PDB entry 8XYD | electron microscopy, 2.90 A resolution | chains D and E of the 5 polymer chains in the assembly

== Chain D ==
Name: Guanine nucleotide-binding protein G(i) subunit alpha-1
From: Homo sapiens
UniProt: P63096 (GNAI1_HUMAN); numbering as in UniProt (aligned over 2-354)
Sequence (353 residues; each row starts with the number of its first residue):
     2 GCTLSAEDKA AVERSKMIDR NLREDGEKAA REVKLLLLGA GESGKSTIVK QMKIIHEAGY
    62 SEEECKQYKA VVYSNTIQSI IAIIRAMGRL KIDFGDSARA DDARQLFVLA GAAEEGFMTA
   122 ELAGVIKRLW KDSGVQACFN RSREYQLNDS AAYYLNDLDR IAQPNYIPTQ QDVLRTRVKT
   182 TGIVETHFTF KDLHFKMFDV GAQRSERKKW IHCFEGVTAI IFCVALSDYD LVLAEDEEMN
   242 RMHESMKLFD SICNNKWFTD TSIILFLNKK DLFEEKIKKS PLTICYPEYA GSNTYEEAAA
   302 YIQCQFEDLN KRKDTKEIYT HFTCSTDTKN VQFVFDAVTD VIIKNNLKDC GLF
Disordered / not traced: 2-4, 56-181, 234-240
Sequence notes: engineered mutation Ala203 (Gly in P63096), Ser326 (Ala in P63096)
Swiss-Prot annotation at these positions:
  - region: Lys35 to Thr48 (G1 motif), Asp173 to Thr181 (G2 motif), Phe196 to Gly202, Gln204, Arg205 (G3 motif), Ile265 to Asp272 (G4 motif), Thr324, Cys325, Thr327 to Thr329 (G5 motif)
  - binding site (GTP): Glu43 to Thr48, Ser151, Leu175 to Thr181, Asp200 to Gly202, Gln204, Asn269 to Asp272
  - binding site (Mg(2+)): Ser47, Thr181
  - modified residue: Arg178 (ADP-ribosylarginine), Gln204 (Deamidated glutamine), Cys351 (ADP-ribosylcysteine)
  - lipidation: Gly2 (N-myristoyl glycine), Cys3 (S-palmitoyl cysteine)
  - natural variant: Gly40 (G40C: In NEDHISB; G40R: In NEDHISB), Gly45 (G45D: In NEDHISB), Thr48 (T48I: In NEDHISB; T48K: In NEDHISB), Gln52 (Q52P: In NEDHISB), Ser75 (deletion: In NEDHISB; uncertain significance), Gln172 (deletion: In NEDHISB), Asp173 (D173V: In NEDHISB), Glu186 to Phe189 (deletion: In NEDHISB; uncertain significance), Cys224 (C224Y: In NEDHISB), Lys270 (K270N: In NEDHISB; K270R: In NEDHISB), Asp272 (D272G: In NEDHISB), Val332 (V332E: In NEDHISB; uncertain significance)
  - mutagenesis: Gly42 (G42R: Abolishes switch to an activated conformation and dissociation from beta and gamma subunits upon GTP binding. Abolishes interaction with RGS family members), Glu116 (E116L: Enhances interaction (inactive GDP-bound) with RGS14), Gln147 (Q147L: Enhances interaction (inactive GDP-bound) with RGS14), Glu245 (E245L: Enhances interaction (inactive GDP-bound) with RGS14)

== Chain E ==
Name: scFv16
From: Mus musculus
Notes: antibody fragment or engineered binder
Sequence (247 residues; each row starts with the number of its first residue; note: 14 numbers in that range are skipped by the numbering (no residue carries them; nothing is unmodelled there); a row labelled like 121A-121O holds insertion residues (121A, then the next letters in order)):
     2 VQLVESGGGL VQPGGSRKLS CSASGFAFSS FGMHWVRQAP EKGLEWVAYI SSGSGTIYYA
    62 DTVKGRFTIS RDDPKNTLFL QMTSLRSEDT AMYYCVRSIY YYGSSPFDFW GQGTTLTVSA
121A-121O GGGGSGGGGSGGGGS
   136 ADIVMTQATS SVPVTPGESV SISCRSSKSL LHSNGNTYLY WFLQRPGQSP QLLIYRMSNL
   196 ASGVPDRFSG SGSGTAFTLT ISRLEAEDVG VYYCMQHLEY PLTFGAGTKL EL
Disordered / not traced: 121A-121O
Cystine bridges: Cys22-Cys96, Cys159-Cys229

== Interface between chain D and chain E ==
Pairs across the interface (16; chain D residue first):
  Leu5(D) - Ser168(E)
  Ser6(D) - His167(E)
  Ala7(D) - His167(E)
  Ala7(D) - Tyr173(E)  hydrophobic
  Ala7(D) - Leu233(E)
  Glu8(D) - Tyr101(E)
  Glu8(D) - Tyr173(E)
  Glu8(D) - Tyr175(E)  hydrogen bond
  Glu8(D) - Arg191(E)  salt bridge
  Glu8(D) - His232(E)  salt bridge
  Asp9(D) - Asn169(E)
  Asp9(D) - Tyr173(E)
  Ala11(D) - Tyr101(E)  hydrophobic
  Glu14(D) - Thr57(E)
  Arg15(D) - Tyr101(E)
  Met18(D) - Ser53(E)
Other interface residues (no listed pair), chain D (11 interface residues in all): Lys10, Ala12
Other interface residues (no listed pair), chain E (16 interface residues in all): Ser31, Gly54, Tyr59, Ile100, Tyr102

== Overview ==
Chain D and chain E form an interface of 11 and 16 residues respectively, with 1 hydrogen bond and 2 salt
bridges. Polar pairs include Glu8(D)-Arg191(E), Glu8(D)-His232(E) and Glu8(D)-Tyr175(E).
Here chain D is Guanine nucleotide-binding protein G(i) subunit alpha-1 (Homo sapiens) and chain E is scFv16
(Mus musculus). Entry 8XYD (Structure of Platelet-activating factor receptor-G protein complex bound to
platelet-activating factor) was determined by electron microscopy.
